PDB entry 6F7L | X-ray diffraction, 2.50 A resolution | chains A and B

Chain A (and B):
Molecule: Amine oxidase LkcE
Source organism: Streptomyces rochei
Notes: chain B of this document is another copy of the same molecule, construct and numbering; everything in this record applies to it too
UniProt: Q83X90 (Q83X90_STRRO); residues 1-438 here = UniProt positions 1-438
Amino-acid sequence (442 residues; numbered -3 to 438; the number before each row is that of its first residue; numbers below 1 keep their minus sign (Gly-3 is residue -3)):
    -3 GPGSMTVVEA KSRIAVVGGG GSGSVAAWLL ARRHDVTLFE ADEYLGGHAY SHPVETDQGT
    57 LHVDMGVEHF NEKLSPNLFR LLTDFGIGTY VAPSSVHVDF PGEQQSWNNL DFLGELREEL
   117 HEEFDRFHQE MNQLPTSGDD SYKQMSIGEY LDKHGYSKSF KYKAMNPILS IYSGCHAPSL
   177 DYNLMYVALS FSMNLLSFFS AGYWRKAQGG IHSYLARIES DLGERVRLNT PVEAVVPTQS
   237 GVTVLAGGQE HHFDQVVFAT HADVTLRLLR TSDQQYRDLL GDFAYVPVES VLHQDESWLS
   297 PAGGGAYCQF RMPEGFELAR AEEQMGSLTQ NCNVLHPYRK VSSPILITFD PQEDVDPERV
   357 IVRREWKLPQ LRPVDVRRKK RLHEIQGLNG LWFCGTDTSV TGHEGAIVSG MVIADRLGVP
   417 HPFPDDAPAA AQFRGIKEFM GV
Not modelled in the structure: -3 to 2, 134-138 (chain B: -3 to 3, 133-139)
Construct notes: expression tag (-3 to 0); conflict Gln54 (Arg in Q83X90), Pro424 (Leu in Q83X90); engineered mutation Gln326 (Arg in Q83X90)
Residues lining bound ligands:
  - Ca2+ (CA): Asn162, Cys171, Ala173, Ala317, Glu318, Gln320
  - lc-ka05 (CWH; [(2S,5R,8S,11S)-1-[(2R,3R,5R,6S)-3,5-dimethyl-6-oxidanyl-4-oxidanylidene-oxan-2-yl]-5,11-dimeth yl-8-oxidanyl-13-[[(2S)-2-oxidanylpropanoyl]amino]tridecan-2-yl] ethanoate): Gly62, Glu64, His65, Leu70, Ile167, Tyr168, Asn179, Met181, Tyr182, Leu185, Leu191, Trp200, Gln326, Phe345, Leu367, Val372, Lys375, Val396, Thr397, Gly398, Gln428
  - FAD (flavin-adenine dinucleotide): Val13, Gly14, Gly15, Gly16, Gly17, Ser18, Gly19, Phe35, Glu36, Ala37, Asp38, Gly42, Gly43, His44, Ala45, Met61, Gly62, Val63, Glu64, His65, Pro227, Val228, Ala255, Thr256, His257, Val260, Arg263, Leu264, Val284, Phe345, Trp362, Leu364, Gly391, Thr392, Gly398, His399, Ala402
From the paper describing this entry:
  - binding site for lc-ka05: Glu64, Leu70, Tyr168, Asn179, Tyr182, Leu185, Trp200, Phe345, Val396, Thr397, Gln428
  - mutagenesis - E64A, E64Q: abolished catalytic activity on 1/7 mixture
  - mutagenesis - Y182F (1.5 min-1): unchanged catalytic activity on deacetylated derivative 6
  - catalytic residues: Glu64

How chain A and chain B interact:
Pairs across the interface - 49 pairs, chain A then chain B:
  Glu68(A) with His124(B); Gln125(B); Asn128(B), hydrogen bond
  Lys69(A) with Asn128(B); Ser188(B), hydrogen bond (side chain-backbone)
  Phe75(A) with Gln125(B); Gln129(B)
  Arg76(A) with Gln129(B)
  Thr85(A) with Asp121(B)
  Tyr86(A) with Asp121(B)
  Val87(A) with Asp121(B), hydrogen bond (backbone-side chain); Phe195(B), hydrophobic
  Pro89(A) with Phe108(B)
  Leu106(A) with Leu106(B)
  Phe108(A) with Pro89(B)
  Glu114(A) with Arg335(B), salt bridge
  His117(A) with His332(B)
  Glu118(A) with His332(B)
  Asp121(A) with Thr85(B); Tyr86(B); Val87(B), hydrogen bond (side chain-backbone); Arg201(B), salt bridge
  His124(A) with Glu68(B); Tyr199(B)
  Gln125(A) with Glu68(B); Phe75(B); Tyr199(B); Arg201(B)
  Asn128(A) with Glu68(B), hydrogen bond; Lys69(B), hydrogen bond; Tyr199(B)
  Gln129(A) with Phe75(B)
  Thr132(A) with Pro424(B)
  Ser188(A) with Lys69(B), hydrogen bond (backbone-side chain)
  Asn190(A) with Asn190(B)
  Phe195(A) with Val87(B), hydrophobic
  Ser196(A) with Ala197(B)
  Ala197(A) with Ser196(B)
  Tyr199(A) with His124(B); Gln125(B); Asn128(B)
  Arg201(A) with Asp121(B), salt bridge; Gln125(B)
  His332(A) with Phe108(B); His117(B)
  Arg335(A) with Glu114(B), salt bridge; His117(B)
  Ala423(A) with Thr132(B)
  Pro424(A) with Thr132(B)
Interface residues without a listed pair, chain A (31 interface residues in all): Val330
Interface residues without a listed pair, chain B (28 interface residues in all): Val330

Summary:
The interface between chain A and chain B involves 31 residues on one side and 28 on the other, with 7
hydrogen bonds and 4 salt bridges. Among the polar pairs are Glu114(A)-Arg335(B), Asp121(A)-Arg201(B) and
Glu68(A)-Asn128(B). The paper reports the catalytic residue Glu64(A); E64A and E64Q of chain A abolish
catalytic activity on 1/7 mixture.
Chain A and chain B are both Amine oxidase LkcE (Streptomyces rochei); the structure, Crystal structure of
LkcE R326Q mutant in complex with its substrate, was determined by X-ray diffraction together with 6F32, 6F7V
and 6FJH from the same study.
